Entry 3W42 (X-ray diffraction, 1.06 A resolution); this record covers chain A.

Chain A:
Name: Phosphoserine phosphatase RsbX
Organism: Bacillus subtilis
Notes: EC 3.1.3.3
Reference sequence: P17906 (RSBX_BACSU); residues 1-199 here = UniProt positions 1-199
Sequence (199 residues; row label = number of the first residue in the row):
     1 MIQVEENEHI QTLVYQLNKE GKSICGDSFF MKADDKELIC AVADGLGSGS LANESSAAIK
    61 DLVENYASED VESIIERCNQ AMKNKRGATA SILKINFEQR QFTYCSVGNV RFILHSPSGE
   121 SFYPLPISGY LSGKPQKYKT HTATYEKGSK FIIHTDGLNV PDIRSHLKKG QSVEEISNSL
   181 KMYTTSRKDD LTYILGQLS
Metal / ion sites: Mn2+: Asp44, Asp156, Asp189

In short:
Asp44, Asp156 and Asp189 form the Mn2+ site.
Chain A is Phosphoserine phosphatase RsbX (Bacillus subtilis); the structure, Crystal structure of RsbX in
complex with manganese in space group P1, was determined by X-ray diffraction (same publication as 3W40, 3W41,
3W43, 3W44 and 3W45).
